Entry 1H7U (X-ray diffraction, 2.70 A resolution); this record covers chain A.

[Chain A]
Protein: Mismatch repair endonuclease PMS2
From: Homo sapiens
Notes: fragment: ghl atpase, residues 1-365
UniProtKB: P54278 (PMS2_HUMAN); residue numbers follow UniProt; this construct covers 1-365
Amino-acid sequence (365 residues; row label = number of the first residue in the row):
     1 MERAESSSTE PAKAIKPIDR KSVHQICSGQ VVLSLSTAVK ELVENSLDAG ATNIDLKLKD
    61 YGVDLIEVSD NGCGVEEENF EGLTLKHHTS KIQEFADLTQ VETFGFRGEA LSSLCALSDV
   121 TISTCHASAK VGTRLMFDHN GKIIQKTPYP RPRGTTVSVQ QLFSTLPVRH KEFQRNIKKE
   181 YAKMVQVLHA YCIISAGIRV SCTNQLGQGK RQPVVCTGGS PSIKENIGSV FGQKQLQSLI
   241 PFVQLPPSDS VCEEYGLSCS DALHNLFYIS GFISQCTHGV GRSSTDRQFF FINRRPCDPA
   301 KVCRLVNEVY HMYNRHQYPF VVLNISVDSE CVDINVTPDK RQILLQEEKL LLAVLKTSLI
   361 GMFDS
Not modelled in the structure: 1-30, 87-107, 336-341
Bound ions: Mg2+: Asn-45 (together with ATP-gamma-S)
Ligand contacts: ATP-gamma-S (AGS; phosphothiophosphoric acid-adenylate ester): Glu-41, Asn-45, Ser-46, Ala-49, Asp-70, Cys-73, Gly-74, Val-75, Leu-83, Lys-86, Gly-108, Glu-109, Ala-110, Leu-111, Thr-155
Swiss-Prot annotation at these positions:
  - binding site (ATP): Asn-45, Asp-70, Glu-109, Ala-110, Leu-111
What the authors report for this chain:
  - conformationally variable residues (loop rearrangement, order/disorder transition, side-chain flip): Val-31 to Leu-33, Glu-41, His-87 to Arg-107
  - Mg2+ coordination: Asn-45
  - binding site for ATP-gamma-S: Glu-41, Asn-45, Asp-70, Thr-155
  - catalytic residues: Glu-41
  - mutagenesis - E41A: abolished catalytic activity on ATP
  - catalytic residues: Lys-340 (citing earlier work)

[Overview]
Bound to chain A: ATP-gamma-S. UniProt lists 5 ATP-binding residues. The paper reports catalytic residues
Glu-41 and Lys-340; E41A abolishes catalytic activity on ATP.
Chain A is Mismatch repair endonuclease PMS2 (Homo sapiens); the structure, hPMS2-ATPgS, was determined by
X-ray diffraction (same publication as 1H7S and 1EA6).
